Entry 4MGA (X-ray diffraction, 1.80 A resolution); this record covers chains A and C of the 4 polymer chains in the assembly.

== Chain A ==
Molecule: Estrogen receptor
Organism: Homo sapiens
Notes: fragment: ligand binding domain
UniProt: P03372 (ESR1_HUMAN); numbering as in UniProt (aligned over 302-552)
Sequence (255 residues; each row starts with the number of its first residue):
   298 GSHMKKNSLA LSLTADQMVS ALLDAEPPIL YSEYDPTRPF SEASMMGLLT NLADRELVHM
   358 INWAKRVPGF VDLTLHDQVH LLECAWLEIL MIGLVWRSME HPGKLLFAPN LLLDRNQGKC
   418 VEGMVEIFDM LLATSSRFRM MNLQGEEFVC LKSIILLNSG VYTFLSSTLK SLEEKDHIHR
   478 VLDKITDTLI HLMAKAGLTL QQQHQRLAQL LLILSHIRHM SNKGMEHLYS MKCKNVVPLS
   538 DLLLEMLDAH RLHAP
Disordered / not traced: 298-304, 418-419, 462-463, 550-552
Construct notes: expression tag (298-301); engineered mutation Ser537 (Tyr in P03372)
Modified residues: Cys381 (s-hydroxycysteine; CSO); Cys530 (s-hydroxycysteine; CSO)
Ligand contacts: 4-(2,4,4-trimethylpentan-2-yl)phenol (27L): Leu346, Thr347, Ala350, Glu353, Leu384, Leu387, Met388, Leu391, Arg394, Phe404
Reported in the primary citation:
  - specificity-determining residues: Met421 (proposed by the authors, not directly observed)
  - mutagenesis - Y537S: increased stability (citing earlier work)

== Chain C ==
Molecule: Nuclear receptor coactivator 1
Notes: fragment: coactivator peptide SRC-1
UniProt: Q15788 (NCOA1_HUMAN); numbering as in UniProt (aligned over 686-698)
Sequence (13 residues; numbered 686 to 698; the number before each row is that of its first residue):
   686 RHKILHRLLQ EGS
Disordered / not traced: 686-687, 697-698
Curated features (UniProtKB/Swiss-Prot):
  - motif: Leu690 to Leu694 (LXXLL motif 4)
  - modified residue: Ser698 (Phosphoserine)
  - mutagenesis: Leu693 to Leu694 (Slightly affects interactions with steroid receptors. Abolishes interactions with steroid receptors; when associated with A-636; A-637; A-752 and A-753)

== How chain A and chain C interact ==
Residue-residue contacts - 19 pairs, chain A then chain C:
  Ile358(A) - Leu690(C)  hydrophobic
  Ile358(A) - Leu693(C)  hydrophobic
  Ile358(A) - Leu694(C)  hydrophobic
  Lys362(A) - Leu693(C)  hydrogen bond (side chain-backbone)
  Lys362(A) - Leu694(C)  hydrogen bond (side chain-backbone)
  Lys362(A) - Glu696(C)
  Leu372(A) - His691(C)
  Gln375(A) - Leu694(C)
  Val376(A) - Leu690(C)
  Val376(A) - Leu694(C)  hydrophobic
  Leu379(A) - Leu690(C)  hydrophobic
  Leu379(A) - Leu694(C)  hydrophobic
  Glu380(A) - Lys688(C)  salt bridge
  Glu380(A) - Leu690(C)
  Asp538(A) - Ile689(C)
  Leu539(A) - Ile689(C)
  Glu542(A) - Lys688(C)
  Glu542(A) - Ile689(C)  hydrogen bond (side chain-backbone)
  Met543(A) - Leu690(C)  hydrophobic
Also at the interface, not in a pair above, chain A (12 interface residues in all): Phe367

== In short ==
12 residues of chain A face 7 of chain C across their interface, with 3 hydrogen bonds and 1 salt bridge.
Among the polar pairs are Glu380(A)-Lys688(C), Lys362(A)-Leu693(C) and Lys362(A)-Leu694(C). Bound to chain A:
4-(2,4,4-trimethylpentan-2-yl)phenol. UniProt lists 2 mutagenesis sites on chain C. From the paper: Y537S of
chain A increases stability; the specificity determinant Met421(A).
Here chain A is Estrogen receptor (Homo sapiens) and chain C is Nuclear receptor coactivator 1. Entry 4MGA
(Crystal structure of hERa-LBD (Y537S) in complex with 4-tert-octylphenol) was determined by X-ray diffraction
together with 4MG5, 4MG6, 4MG7, 4MG8, 4MG9, 4MGB, 4MGC and 4MGD from the same study.
